PDB entry 7BLO | electron microscopy, 9.50 A resolution (very low resolution: no residue pairs are listed; an interface is given only as per-side residue counts) | chains J and L of the 8 polymer chains in the assembly

== Chain J ==
Name: Vacuolar protein sorting-associated protein 26A
Organism: Homo sapiens
UniProt: O75436 (VP26A_HUMAN); residues 8-301 here = UniProt positions 8-301
Chain sequence (294 residues; each row starts with the number of its first residue):
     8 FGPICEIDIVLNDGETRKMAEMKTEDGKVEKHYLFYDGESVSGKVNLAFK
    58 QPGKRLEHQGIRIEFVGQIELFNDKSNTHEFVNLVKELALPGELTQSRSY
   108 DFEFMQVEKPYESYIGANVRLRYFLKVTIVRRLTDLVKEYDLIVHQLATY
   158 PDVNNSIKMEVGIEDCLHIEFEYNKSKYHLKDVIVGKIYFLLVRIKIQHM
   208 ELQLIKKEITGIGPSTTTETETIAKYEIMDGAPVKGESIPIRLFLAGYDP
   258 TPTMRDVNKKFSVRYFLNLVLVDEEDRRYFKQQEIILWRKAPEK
Swiss-Prot annotation at these positions:
  - mutagenesis: I235 to M236 (Abolishes interaction with VPS35 and endosomal subcellular location)
Reported in the primary citation:
  - disease-associated variants - K93E, M112I, M112V (citing earlier work)

== Chain L ==
Name: Sorting nexin-3
Organism: Mus musculus
UniProt: Q78ZM0 (Q78ZM0_MOUSE); residues 4-158 here = UniProt positions 4-158
Chain sequence (155 residues; row label = number of the first residue in the row):
     4 TVADTRRLITKPQNLNDAYGPPSNFLEIDVSNPQTVGVGRGRFTTYEIRV
    54 KTNLPIFKLKESTVRRRYSDFEWLRSELERESKVVVPPLPGKAFLRQLPF
   104 RGDDGIFDDNFIEERKQGLEQFINKVAGHPLAQNERCLHMFLQDEIIDKS
   154 YTPSK
Small-molecule neighbours: PIB (2-(butanoyloxy)-1-{[(hydroxy{[2,3,4,6-tetrahydroxy-5-(phosphonooxy)cyclohexyl]oxy}phosphoryl)oxy]methyl}ethyl butanoate): F46, R70, Y71, S72, E75, K95, A96, F97, Q100, I109, R118

== Interface between chain J and chain L ==
At this resolution (10 A) residue pairs are not listed: 23 residues of chain J and 22 of chain L lie at the interface.

== In short ==
Chain J and chain L form an interface of 23 and 22 residues respectively. Chain L binds compound PIB. UniProt
lists 2 mutagenesis sites on chain J.
Chain J is Vacuolar protein sorting-associated protein 26A (Homo sapiens) and chain L is Sorting nexin-3 (Mus
musculus); the structure, VPS26 dimer region of metazoan membrane-assembled retromer:SNX3 complex modelled
with human proteins, was determined by electron microscopy, deposited together with 7BLQ, 7BLP and 7BLR.
